PDB entry 7PIB | electron microscopy, 4.70 A resolution (low resolution: residue-level contacts below are approximate; hydrogen-bond / salt-bridge calls are withheld) | chains c and 3 of the 56 polymer chains in the assembly

[Chain c]
Name: 50S ribosomal protein L4
Organism: Mycoplasma pneumoniae M129
UniProtKB: P75579 (RL4_MYCPN); numbering as in UniProt (aligned over 1-212)
Chain sequence (212 residues; each row starts with the number of its first residue):
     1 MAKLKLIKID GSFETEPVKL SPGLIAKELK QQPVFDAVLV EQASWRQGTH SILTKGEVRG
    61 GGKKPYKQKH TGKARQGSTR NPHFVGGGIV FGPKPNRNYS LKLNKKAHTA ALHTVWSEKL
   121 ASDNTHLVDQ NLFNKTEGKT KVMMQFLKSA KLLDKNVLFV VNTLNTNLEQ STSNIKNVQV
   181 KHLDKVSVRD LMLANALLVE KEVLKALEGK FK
Disordered / not traced: 1, 212

[Chain 3]
Molecule: 23S ribosomal RNA
Organism: Mycoplasma pneumoniae M129
Sequence (2907 nucleotides; each row starts with the number of its first residue):
     1 UACAAUAAGU UACUAAGGGC UUAUGGUGGA UGCCUUGGCA CUAAUAGGCG AUGAAGGACG
    61 UGUUAACCUG CGAUAAGCUU CGGGUAGGUG GUAAGAACCU CAGAUCCGGA GAUUUCCGAA
   121 UGGAGCAAUC CGGUAGUUGG AAACAGCUAU CAUUAAUUGA UGAAUAAAUA GUCAAUUAAA
   181 GCAAUACGUG GUGAAGUGAA ACAUCUCAGU AGCCACAGGA AAAGAAAACG AAUGUGAUUC
   241 CGUGUGUAGU GGCGAGCGAA AGCGGAACAG GCCAAACUUA UCAUUAGAUA GGGGUUGUAG
   301 GGCUUGCAAU GUGGACUUGA AAACGAUAGA AGAAGCUGUU GGAAAGCAGC GCGCAAAAGG
   361 GUGAUAGCCC CGUAUUUGAA AUUGUUUUCA UACCUAGCGA GAUCCCUGAG UAGCUCGGAA
   421 AACGUUAUUU UGAGUGAAUC UGCCCAGACC AUUGGGUAAG CCUAAAUACU AAUUAGUGAC
   481 CGAUAGCGAA ACAGUACCGU GAGGGAAAGG UGAAAAGAAC CCAGAGAUGG GAGUGAAAUA
   541 GAUUCUGAAA CCAUAUGCCU ACAACGUGUC AGAGCACAUU AAUGUGUGAU GGCGUGCGUU
   601 UUGAAGUAUG AGCCGGCGAG UUAUGAUAGC AAGCGUUAGU UAACCAGGAG AUGGGGAGCU
   661 GUAGCGAAAG CGAGUUUUAA AAGAGCGUUU GUUUGUUAUU AUAGACCCGA AACGGGUUGA
   721 GCUAGUCAUG AGCAGGUUGA AGGUUGAGUA ACAUCAACUG GAGGACCGAA CCGACUCUCG
   781 UUGAAACGAU AGCGGAUGAC UUGUGAUUAG GGGUGAAAUU CCAAUCGAAA UCCGUGAUAG
   841 CUGGUUCUCG UCGAAAUAGC UUUAAGGCUA GCGUGAGAUC ACAAAUAAGU GGAGGUAAAG
   901 CUACUGAAUG UAUGAUGGCG CCACCUAGGC GUACUGAAUA CAAUUAAACU CUGAAUGCCA
   961 UUUAUUUUAU UCUCGCAGUC AGACAGUGGG GGAUAAGCUU CAUUGUCAAG AGGGGAAGAG
  1021 CCCAGAUCAU UAAAUAAGGU CCCCAAAAUA UACUAAGUGG AAAAGGAUGU GAAAGUGCUA
  1081 AAACAGCAAG GAUGUUGGCU UAGAAGCAGC CAUCGUUUAA AGAGUGCGUA ACAGCUCACU
  1141 UGUCGAGUGU UUUUGCGCCG AAGAUGUAAC GGGGCUAAGU AUAUUACCGA AUUUAUGGAU
  1201 AAGAUUUAUA UCUUGUGGUA GACGAGCGUU GUAUUGGAGU UGAAGUCAAA GCGUGAGCAU
  1261 UGGUGGAUCC AAUACAAGUG AGAAUGCCGG CAUGAGUAAC GCUUGGGAGU GAGAAUCUCC
  1321 CAAACCGAUU GACUAAGGUU UCCUGGACCA GGGUCGUCCU UCCAGGGUUA GUCUGGACCU
  1381 AAGCUGAGGC UGAAAAGCGU AGGCGAUGGA CAACAGGUUA AUAUUCCUGU ACUUACAGUU
  1441 AGACUGAUGG AGUGACAAAG AAGGUUUUCC ACCCCCAUAA UUGGAUUUGG GGAUAAAUCA
  1501 UAAGGUGGUA CAAUAGGCAA AUCCGUUGUG CAUAACAUUG AGUGAUGAUG UCGAGUGAAU
  1561 GAGUGAUCAA GUAGCGAAGG UGGUAUUAAU CAUGCUUUCA AGAAAAGCUU CUAGGGUUAA
  1621 UCUAGCUGUA ACCAGUACCG AGAACGAACA CACGUAGUCA AGGAGAGGAU CCUAAGGUUA
  1681 GCGAGUGAAC UAUAGCCAAG GAACUCUGCA AAUUAACCCC GUAAGUUAGC GAGAAGGGGU
  1741 GCUUAUGUAA AAGUAAGCCG CAGUGAAGAA CGAGGGGGGA CUGUUUAACU AAAACACAAC
  1801 UCUAUGCCAA ACCGUAAGGU GAUGUAUAUG GGGUGACACC UGCCCAGUGC UGGAAGGUUA
  1861 AAGAAGGAGG UUAGCGCAAG CGAAGCUUUU AACUGAAGCC CCAGUGAACG GCGGCCGUAA
  1921 CUAUAACGGU CCUAAGGUAG CGAAAUUCCU AGUCGGGUAA AUUCCGUCCC GCUUGAAUGG
  1981 UGUAACCAUC UCUUGACUGU CUCGGCUAUA GACUCGGUGA AAUCCAGGUA CGGGUGAAGA
  2041 CACCCGUUAG GCGCAACGGG ACGGAAAGAC CCCGUGAAGC UUUACUGUAG CUUAAUAUUG
  2101 AUCAGGACAU UAUCAUGUAG AGAAUAGGUA GGAGCAAUCG AUGCAAGUUC GCUAGGACUU
  2161 GUUGAUGCGA AAGGUGGAAU ACUACCCUUG GUUGUGUGCU GUUCUAAUUG GUAACUGUUA
  2221 UCCAGUUUCA AGACAGUGUU AGGUGGGCAG UUUGACUGGG GCGGUCGCCU CCUAAAAGGU
  2281 AACGGAGGCG UACAAAGGUA CCUUCAGUAC GGUUGGAAAU CGUAUGUAGA GUGUAAUGGU
  2341 GUAAGGGUGC UUGACUGUGA GACAUACAGG UCGAACAGGU GAGAAAUCAG GUCAUAGUGA
  2401 UCCGGUGGUC CAGUAUGGAA UGGCCAUCGC UCAACGGAUA AAAGCUACUC CGGGGAUAAC
  2461 AGGCUGAUAC UGCCCAAGAG UUCAUAUCGA CGGCAGUGUU UGGCACCUCG AUGUCGACUC
  2521 AUCUCAUCCU CGAGCUGAAG CAGGUUCGAA GGGUUCGGCU GUUCGCCGAU UAAAGAGAUA
  2581 CGUGAGUUGG GUUCAAACCG UCGUGAGACA GGUUGGUCCC UAUCUAUUGU GCCCGUAGGA
  2641 AGAUUGAAGA GUGUUGCUUC UAGUACGAGA GGACCGAAGC GAGGACACCU CUUAUGCUCC
  2701 AGUUGUAGCG CCAGCUGCAC CGCUGGGUAG UAACGUGUCU AUUAGAUAAA CGCUGAAAGC
  2761 AUCUAAGUGU GAAACUAUCU CAAAGAUUAA UCUUCCCAUU UCGCAAGAAA GUAAGAGCCG
  2821 UCAAAGACGA UGACGUUGAU AGGUUACAGG UGUAAGCAUA GUGAUAUGUU GAGCUGAGUA
  2881 AUACUAAUUG CUCGAGGACU UAUUGGA
Disordered / not traced: 1-7, 923-927, 1560-1569, 2901-2907

[Chain c / chain 3 interface]
Residue-residue contacts - 132 pairs, chain c then chain 3:
  Glu28(c) - C634(3)
  Lys30(c) - G633(3)
  Gln32(c) - A631(3)
  Gln32(c) - A632(3)
  Leu39(c) - C1275(3)
  Val40(c) - A651(3)
  Glu41(c) - A651(3)
  Gln42(c) - A479(3)
  Gln42(c) - A1233(3)
  Ala43(c) - A479(3)
  Ser44(c) - G650(3)
  Ser44(c) - A651(3)
  Trp45(c) - A479(3)
  Arg46(c) - A479(3)
  Gln47(c) - A649(3)
  Thr49(c) - A40(3)
  Thr49(c) - G478(3)
  His50(c) - C480(3)
  Ser51(c) - C39(3)
  Ser51(c) - A40(3)
  Ile52(c) - G1278(3)
  Leu53(c) - C487(3)
  Leu53(c) - G488(3)
  Thr54(c) - G836(3)
  Lys55(c) - C708(3)
  Lys55(c) - G709(3)
  Lys55(c) - G836(3)
  Gly56(c) - G836(3)
  Val58(c) - G488(3)
  Arg59(c) - G488(3)
  Arg59(c) - G494(3)
  Arg59(c) - G505(3)
  Arg59(c) - A506(3)
  Gly61(c) - C833(3)
  Lys63(c) - U831(3)
  Lys63(c) - C832(3)
  Lys64(c) - A710(3)
  Gln68(c) - G709(3)
  Gln68(c) - A710(3)
  Gln68(c) - U1285(3)
  Gln68(c) - C2451(3)
  Gln68(c) - G2452(3)
  Lys69(c) - A2067(3)
  Lys69(c) - G2068(3)
  Lys69(c) - C2451(3)
  Lys69(c) - G2452(3)
  His70(c) - A2066(3)
  Thr71(c) - A2066(3)
  Thr71(c) - A2067(3)
  Lys73(c) - U1285(3)
  Ala74(c) - U1285(3)
  Ala74(c) - G1286(3)
  Arg75(c) - G709(3)
  Arg75(c) - U1285(3)
  Arg75(c) - A2067(3)
  Arg75(c) - G2453(3)
  Gln76(c) - G709(3)
  Gln76(c) - A710(3)
  Gly77(c) - G709(3)
  Gly77(c) - A710(3)
  Ser78(c) - G709(3)
  Arg80(c) - G488(3)
  Arg80(c) - G505(3)
  Arg80(c) - A506(3)
  Asn81(c) - G709(3)
  Pro82(c) - G618(3)
  Pro82(c) - C708(3)
  His83(c) - G618(3)
  His83(c) - C708(3)
  His83(c) - A1284(3)
  His83(c) - G1286(3)
  Phe84(c) - C1287(3)
  Val85(c) - C1287(3)
  Gly86(c) - A485(3)
  Gly86(c) - G486(3)
  Gly87(c) - A485(3)
  Gly87(c) - G486(3)
  Gly88(c) - G486(3)
  Ile89(c) - G1278(3)
  Val90(c) - A619(3)
  Phe91(c) - U621(3)
  Phe91(c) - G1278(3)
  Pro93(c) - G1278(3)
  Asn96(c) - U622(3)
  Arg97(c) - A1276(3)
  Arg97(c) - A1277(3)
  Tyr99(c) - U622(3)
  Tyr99(c) - A623(3)
  Tyr99(c) - A1276(3)
  Tyr99(c) - A1277(3)
  Ser100(c) - G695(3)
  Leu101(c) - G695(3)
  Lys102(c) - U640(3)
  Lys102(c) - U641(3)
  Lys102(c) - U694(3)
  Lys102(c) - G695(3)
  Asn104(c) - U640(3)
  Asn104(c) - U641(3)
  Asn104(c) - U693(3)
  Lys105(c) - U641(3)
  Lys105(c) - G653(3)
  Lys105(c) - G656(3)
  Lys106(c) - G633(3)
  Lys106(c) - U640(3)
  Ala107(c) - G633(3)
  His108(c) - U652(3)
  Lys139(c) - C354(3)
  Lys139(c) - A355(3)
  Thr140(c) - C354(3)
  Thr140(c) - A355(3)
  Lys141(c) - G353(3)
  Lys141(c) - C354(3)
  Met144(c) - C354(3)
  Met144(c) - A357(3)
  Gln170(c) - A355(3)
  Ser173(c) - A355(3)
  Ser173(c) - A356(3)
  Asn174(c) - C354(3)
  Asn174(c) - A356(3)
  Asn174(c) - A357(3)
  Asn174(c) - A358(3)
  Ile175(c) - A357(3)
  Lys176(c) - A358(3)
  Asp184(c) - A651(3)
  Lys185(c) - G647(3)
  Lys185(c) - G648(3)
  Lys185(c) - G650(3)
  Lys185(c) - A651(3)
  Val186(c) - G650(3)
  Val186(c) - A651(3)
  Ser187(c) - G650(3)
  Arg189(c) - A1233(3)
Also at the interface, not in a pair above, chain c (82 interface residues in all): Pro33, Phe35, Asp36, Glu57, Gly60, Gly72, Leu103, Ser171, Asp190
Also at the interface, not in a pair above, chain 3 (76 interface residues in all): U484, G620, G639, A642, G655, U696, G704, A705, C706, C707, U842, A1274, A2069, G2510

[In short]
82 residues of chain c face 76 of chain 3 across their interface.
Here chain c is 50S ribosomal protein L4 and chain 3 is 23S ribosomal RNA, both from Mycoplasma pneumoniae
M129. Entry 7PIB (70S ribosome with EF-G, A/P- and P/E-site tRNAs in spectinomycin-treated Mycoplasma
pneumoniae cells) was determined by electron microscopy, deposited together with 7OOC, 7OOD, 7P6Z, 7PAH, 7PAI,
7PAJ and 23 further entries.
